4DL0 - chains K and J of the 3 polymer chains in the assembly; structure by X-ray diffraction, 2.90 A resolution.

== Chain K ==
Protein: V-type proton ATPase subunit G
Organism: Saccharomyces cerevisiae
Notes: EC 3.6.3.14
UniProtKB: P48836 (VATG_YEAST); numbering as in UniProt (aligned over 1-114)
Sequence (119 residues; each row starts with the number of its first residue; numbers below 1 keep their minus sign (Gly-4 is residue -4)):
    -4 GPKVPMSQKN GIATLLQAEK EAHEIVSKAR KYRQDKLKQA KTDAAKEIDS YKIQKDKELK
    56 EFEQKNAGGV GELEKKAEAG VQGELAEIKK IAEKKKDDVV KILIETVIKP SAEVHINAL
Disordered / not traced: -4 to 1, 60-67, 107-114
Sequence notes: expression tag (-4 to 0)
Curated features (UniProtKB/Swiss-Prot):
  - modified residue: Ser2 (N-acetylserine)

== Chain J ==
Protein: V-type proton ATPase subunit E
Organism: Saccharomyces cerevisiae
Notes: EC 3.6.3.14
UniProtKB: P22203 (VATE_YEAST); residue numbers follow UniProt; this construct covers 1-233
Sequence (233 residues; numbered 1 to 233; the number before each row is that of its first residue):
     1 MSSAITALTP NQVNDELNKM QAFIRKEAEE KAKEIQLKAD QEYEIEKTNI VRNETNNIDG
    61 NFKSKLKKAM LSQQITKSTI ANKMRLKVLS AREQSLDGIF EETKEKLSGI ANNRDEYKPI
   121 LQSLIVEALL KLLEPKAIVK ALERDVDLIE SMKDDIMREY GEKAQRAPLE EIVISNDYLN
   181 KDLVSGGVVV SNASDKIEIN NTLEERLKLL SEEALPAIRL ELYGPSKTRK FFD
Disordered / not traced: 1, 225-233
Bound ions: trimethyl lead ion near Glu221 (its only coordinating residue here)

== Interface between chain K and chain J ==
Pairs across the interface (79; chain K residue first):
  Gly6(K) - Leu17(J)
  Thr9(K) - Gln21(J)
  Leu10(K) - Met20(J)  hydrophobic
  Leu10(K) - Gln21(J)
  Ala13(K) - Gln21(J)
  Ala17(K) - Ile24(J)  hydrophobic
  Ala17(K) - Ala28(J)  hydrophobic
  Ile20(K) - Ala28(J)
  Ile20(K) - Ala32(J)  hydrophobic
  Ala24(K) - Ala32(J)  hydrophobic
  Ala24(K) - Ile35(J)
  Tyr27(K) - Gln36(J)
  Tyr27(K) - Asp40(J)  hydrogen bond
  Arg28(K) - Ile35(J)
  Arg28(K) - Ala39(J)
  Lys31(K) - Asp40(J)
  Lys31(K) - Tyr43(J)
  Leu32(K) - Glu42(J)
  Gln34(K) - Tyr43(J)
  Ala35(K) - Tyr43(J)  hydrophobic
  Ala35(K) - Lys47(J)
  Ala35(K) - Ile50(J)
  Lys36(K) - Ile50(J)
  Asp38(K) - Tyr43(J)  hydrogen bond
  Ala39(K) - Lys47(J)
  Ala39(K) - Ile50(J)  hydrophobic
  Ala39(K) - Val51(J)  hydrophobic
  Glu42(K) - Val51(J)
  Ile43(K) - Ile50(J)
  Ile43(K) - Glu54(J)
  Tyr46(K) - Asp59(J)  hydrogen bond
  Lys50(K) - Asp59(J)  salt bridge
  Lys50(K) - Phe62(J)
  Glu53(K) - Phe62(J)
  Leu54(K) - Phe62(J)  hydrophobic
  Leu54(K) - Leu66(J)  hydrophobic
  Phe57(K) - Ala69(J)
  Phe57(K) - Met70(J)  hydrophobic
  Gln59(K) - Gln73(J)
  Leu68(K) - Ile80(J)
  Glu69(K) - Lys83(J)  salt bridge
  Glu69(K) - Lys87(J)  salt bridge
  Ala72(K) - Ile80(J)  hydrophobic
  Ala72(K) - Met84(J)
  Glu73(K) - Lys87(J)
  Gly75(K) - Met84(J)
  Val76(K) - Met84(J)  hydrophobic
  Val76(K) - Val88(J)  hydrophobic
  Glu79(K) - Val88(J)
  Leu80(K) - Lys87(J)
  Leu80(K) - Ala91(J)  hydrophobic
  Ile83(K) - Val88(J)
  Ile83(K) - Ala91(J)
  Ile83(K) - Arg92(J)
  Ile83(K) - Ser95(J)
  Ile83(K) - Tyr223(J)  hydrogen bond (backbone-side chain)
  Ile86(K) - Leu222(J)
  Lys90(K) - Leu222(J)
  Lys91(K) - Glu102(J)  salt bridge
  Asp92(K) - Glu102(J)
  Val94(K) - Ile99(J)  hydrophobic
  Val94(K) - Ile218(J)  hydrophobic
  Val95(K) - Ile99(J)
  Val95(K) - Thr103(J)
  Leu98(K) - Phe100(J)  hydrophobic
  Leu98(K) - Thr103(J)
  Leu98(K) - Leu210(J)  hydrophobic
  Ile99(K) - Thr103(J)
  Ile99(K) - Lys106(J)
  Ile99(K) - Leu107(J)  hydrophobic
  Ile99(K) - Ile110(J)  hydrophobic
  Thr101(K) - Leu210(J)
  Val102(K) - Leu203(J)
  Val102(K) - Arg206(J)  hydrogen bond (backbone-side chain)
  Val102(K) - Leu207(J)  hydrophobic
  Val102(K) - Leu210(J)  hydrophobic
  Ile103(K) - Ile120(J)  hydrophobic
  Lys104(K) - Arg206(J)
  Ser106(K) - Glu127(J)
Other interface residues (no listed pair), chain K (54 interface residues in all): Ser2, Glu14, Val21, Arg25, Lys47, Glu58, Ala87, Pro105
Other interface residues (no listed pair), chain J (56 interface residues in all): Ala4, Arg25, Glu29, Lys31, Glu46, Thr55, Ile58, Lys65, Ser123, Ala214

== In short ==
54 residues of chain K and 56 residues of chain J are in contact; the contacts include 5 hydrogen bonds and 4
salt bridges. Polar pairs include Lys50(K)-Asp59(J), Glu69(K)-Lys83(J) and Glu69(K)-Lys87(J).
Here chain K is V-type proton ATPase subunit G and chain J is V-type proton ATPase subunit E, both from
Saccharomyces cerevisiae. Entry 4DL0 (Crystal Structure of the heterotrimeric EGChead Peripheral Stalk Complex
of the Yeast Vacuolar ATPase) was determined by X-ray diffraction together with 4EFA from the same study.
